Entry 5WTG (X-ray diffraction, 2.91 A resolution); this record covers chains A and B.

== Chain A ==
Molecule: FAB Light chain
From: Mus musculus
Notes: antibody fragment or engineered binder
Amino-acid sequence (212 residues; each row starts with the number of its first residue):
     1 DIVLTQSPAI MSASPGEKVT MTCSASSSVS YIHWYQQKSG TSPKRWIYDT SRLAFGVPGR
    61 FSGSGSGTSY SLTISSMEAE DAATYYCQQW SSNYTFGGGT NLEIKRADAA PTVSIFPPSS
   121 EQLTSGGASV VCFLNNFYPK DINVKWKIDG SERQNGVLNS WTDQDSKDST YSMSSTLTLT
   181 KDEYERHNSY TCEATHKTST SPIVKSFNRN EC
Cystine bridges: C23-C87, C132-C192

== Chain B ==
Molecule: FAB Heavy chain
From: Mus musculus
Notes: antibody fragment or engineered binder
Amino-acid sequence (221 residues; numbered 1 to 221; the number before each row is that of its first residue):
     1 EVKLVESGGG SVKPGGSLKL SCAASGFSFS TYGMSWVRQT PEKRLEWVAT ISGGGGYTYY
    61 PDSVKGRFTI SRDNARNILY LQMSSLRSGD TAMYYCARRV TTVAEYYFDY WGQGTTLTVS
   121 SPKTTPPSVY PLAPASASTA ASMVTLGCLV KGYFPEPVTV TWNSGSLSSG VHTFPAVLQS
   181 DLYTLSSSVT VPSSTWPSET VTCNVAHPAS STKVDKKIVP R
Unresolved in the structure: 136-139
Cystine bridges: C22-C96, C148-C203

== Interface between chain A and chain B ==
Pairs across the interface (69; chain A residue first):
  S30(A) - E105(B)
  Y31(A) - E105(B)
  H33(A) - E105(B)  salt bridge
  H33(A) - Y106(B)
  H33(A) - Y107(B)
  W34(A) - Y107(B)  hydrogen bond (backbone-side chain)
  Y35(A) - Y107(B)
  Y35(A) - F108(B)  hydrogen bond (side chain-backbone)
  Y35(A) - W111(B)  hydrophobic
  Q37(A) - Q39(B)  hydrogen bond
  Q37(A) - Y95(B)
  S42(A) - Y95(B)
  S42(A) - W111(B)  hydrogen bond (side chain-backbone)
  S42(A) - G112(B)  hydrogen bond (side chain-backbone)
  P43(A) - W111(B)
  R45(A) - Y107(B)
  R45(A) - D109(B)  salt bridge
  W46(A) - Y107(B)  hydrogen bond (backbone-side chain)
  I47(A) - Y107(B)  hydrogen bond (backbone-side chain)
  Y48(A) - T102(B)
  Y48(A) - Y107(B)  hydrophobic
  D49(A) - T102(B)
  D49(A) - V103(B)  hydrogen bond (side chain-backbone)
  R52(A) - V103(B)
  Y86(A) - Q39(B)
  Y86(A) - K43(B)  hydrogen bond (side chain-backbone)
  Y86(A) - L45(B)  hydrophobic
  Q88(A) - F108(B)
  W90(A) - E105(B)
  W90(A) - Y106(B)  hydrogen bond (side chain-backbone)
  S91(A) - E105(B)
  Y94(A) - W47(B)
  F96(A) - L45(B)
  F96(A) - W111(B)  hydrophobic
  S114(A) - T145(B)
  F116(A) - L132(B)
  F116(A) - A133(B)
  F116(A) - T145(B)
  F116(A) - L146(B)  hydrophobic
  P117(A) - A133(B)
  P117(A) - A135(B)  hydrophobic
  S119(A) - Y130(B)
  S119(A) - P131(B)
  E121(A) - P131(B)
  E121(A) - K216(B)  salt bridge
  Q122(A) - Y130(B)
  Q122(A) - K151(B)
  S129(A) - L149(B)
  F133(A) - L132(B)  hydrophobic
  F133(A) - G147(B)
  F133(A) - F174(B)  hydrophobic
  F133(A) - S188(B)
  N135(A) - T145(B)
  N135(A) - H172(B)
  N135(A) - S188(B)
  N136(A) - H172(B)  hydrogen bond
  L158(A) - V177(B)  hydrophobic
  S160(A) - F174(B)
  S160(A) - P175(B)  hydrogen bond (side chain-backbone)
  W161(A) - P175(B)
  T162(A) - T173(B)
  T162(A) - F174(B)
  K167(A) - S169(B)  hydrogen bond (side chain-backbone)
  S172(A) - H172(B)  hydrogen bond
  S172(A) - F174(B)
  M173(A) - F174(B)
  S174(A) - F174(B)
  S174(A) - S186(B)  hydrogen bond
  T178(A) - K151(B)
Also at the interface, not in a pair above, chain A (46 interface residues in all): N93, T112, S125, V131, N159, D165, T176
Also at the interface, not in a pair above, chain B (43 interface residues in all): V37, E46, R99, A104, V129, P134, M143, T184, S187, T190

== Overview ==
46 residues of chain A face 43 of chain B across their interface, with 15 hydrogen bonds and 3 salt bridges.
Polar contacts include H33(A)-E105(B), R45(A)-D109(B) and E121(A)-K216(B).
Here chain A is FAB Light chain and chain B is FAB Heavy chain, both from Mus musculus. Entry 5WTG (Crystal
structure of the Fab fragment of anti-HAV antibody R10) was determined by X-ray diffraction, deposited
together with 5WTE, 5WTF and 5WTH.
